Entry 7N84 (electron microscopy, 11.60 A resolution (very low resolution: no residue pairs are listed; an interface is given only as per-side residue counts)); this record covers chains q and r of the 17 polymer chains in the assembly.

Chain q:
Protein: Nucleoporin NUP84
Organism: Saccharomyces cerevisiae
Reference sequence: P52891 (NUP84_YEAST); numbering as in UniProt (aligned over 1-726)
Chain sequence (726 residues; row label = number of the first residue in the row):
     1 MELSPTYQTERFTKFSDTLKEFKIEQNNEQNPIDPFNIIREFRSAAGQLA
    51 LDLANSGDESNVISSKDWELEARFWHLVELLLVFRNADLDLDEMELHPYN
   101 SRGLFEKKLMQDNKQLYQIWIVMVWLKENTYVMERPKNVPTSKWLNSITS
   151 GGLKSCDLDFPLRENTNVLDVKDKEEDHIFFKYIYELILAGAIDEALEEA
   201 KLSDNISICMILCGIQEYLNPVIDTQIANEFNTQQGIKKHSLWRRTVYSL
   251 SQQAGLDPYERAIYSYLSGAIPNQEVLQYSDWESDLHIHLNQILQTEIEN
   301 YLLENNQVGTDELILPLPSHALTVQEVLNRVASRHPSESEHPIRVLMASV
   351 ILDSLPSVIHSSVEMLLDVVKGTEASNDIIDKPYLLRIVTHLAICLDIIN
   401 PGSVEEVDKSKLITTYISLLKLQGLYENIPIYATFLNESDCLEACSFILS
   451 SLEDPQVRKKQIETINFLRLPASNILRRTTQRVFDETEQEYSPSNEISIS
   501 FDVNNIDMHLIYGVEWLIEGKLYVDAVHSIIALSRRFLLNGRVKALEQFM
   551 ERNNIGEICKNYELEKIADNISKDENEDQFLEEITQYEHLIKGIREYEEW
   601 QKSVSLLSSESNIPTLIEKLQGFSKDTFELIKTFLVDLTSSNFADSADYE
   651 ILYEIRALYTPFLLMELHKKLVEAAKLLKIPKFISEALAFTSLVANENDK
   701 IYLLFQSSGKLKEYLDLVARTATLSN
Not modelled in the structure: 1-6, 21-26, 81-95, 127-135, 365-371, 483-505, 563-574

Chain r:
Protein: Nucleoporin NUP133
Organism: Saccharomyces cerevisiae
Reference sequence: P36161 (NU133_YEAST); residues 1-1157 here = UniProt positions 1-1157
Chain sequence (1157 residues; numbered 1 to 1157; the number before each row is that of its first residue):
     1 MSEKKVHLRLRKELSVPIAVVENESLAQLSYEEESQASLMDISMEQQQLR
    51 LHSHFDNSKVFTENNRYIVKTLQTDYSSGFSNDDELNGYIDMQIGYGLVN
   101 DHKKVYIWNIHSTQKDTPYITVPFRSDDNDEIAVAPRCILTFPATMDESP
   151 LALNPNDQDETGGLIIIKGSKAIYYEDINSINNLNFKLSEKFSHELELPI
   201 NSSGGEKCDLMLNCEPAGIVLSTNMGRIFFITIRNSMGKPQLKLGKLLNK
   251 PFKLGIWSKIFNTNSSVVSLRNGPILGKGTRLVYITTNKGIFQTWQLSAT
   301 NSHPTKLIDVNIYEAILESLQDLYPFAHGTLKIWDSHPLQDESSQLFLSS
   351 IYDSSCNETYYILSTIIFDSSSNSFTIFSTYRLNTFMESITDTKFKPKIF
   401 IPQMENANDTNEVTSILVMFPNAVVITQVNSKLDSSYSMRRKWEDIVSLR
   451 NDIDIIGSGYDSKSLYVLTKQMGVLQFFVKENEETNSKPEVGFVKSHVDQ
   501 AVYFSKINANPIDFNLPPEISLDQESIEHDLKLTSEEIFHSNGKYIPPML
   551 NTLGQHLSVRKEFFQNFLTFVAKNFNYKISPELKLDLIEKFEILNCCIKF
   601 NSIIRQSDVLNDIWEKTLSNYNLTQNEHLTTKTVVINSPDVFPVIFKQFL
   651 NHVVFVLFPSQNQNFKLNVTNLINLCFYDGILEEGEKTIRYELLELDPME
   701 VDTSKLPWFINFDYLNCINQCFFDFTFACEEEGSLDSYKEGLLKIVKILY
   751 YQFNQFKIWINTQPVKSVNANDNFININNLYDDNHLDWNHVLCKVNLKEQ
   801 CIQIAEFYKDLSGLVQTLQTLDQNDSTTVSLYETFFNEFPKEFSFTLFEY
   851 LIKHKKLNDLIFRFPQQHDVLIQFFQESAPKYGHVAWIQQILDGSYADAM
   901 NTLKNITVDDSKKGESLSECELHLNVAKLSSLLVEKDNLDINTLRKIQYN
   951 LDTIDAEKNISNKLKKGEVQICKRFKNGSIREVFNILVEELKSTTVVNLS
  1001 DLVELYSMLDDEESLFIPLRLLSVDGNLLNFEVKKFLNALVWRRIVLLNA
  1051 SNEGDKLLQHIVKRVFDEELPKNNDFPLPSVDLLCDKSLLTPEYISETYG
  1101 RFPIDQNAIREEIYEEISQVETLNSDNSLEIKLHSTIGSVAKEKNYTINY
  1151 ETNTVEY
Not modelled in the structure: 1-66, 184-197, 479-489, 764-771, 1156-1157
Swiss-Prot annotation at these positions:
  - modified residue: Ser2 (N-acetylserine)

Interface between chain q and chain r:
At this resolution (12 A) residue pairs are not listed: 47 residues of chain q and 48 of chain r lie at the interface.

Overview:
Chain q and chain r form an interface of 47 and 48 residues respectively.
Chain q is Nucleoporin NUP84 and chain r is Nucleoporin NUP133, both from Saccharomyces cerevisiae; the
structure, Double nuclear outer ring from the isolated yeast NPC, was determined by electron microscopy.
